Entry 1FW9 (X-ray diffraction, 1.40 A resolution); this record covers chain A.

Chain A:
Molecule: Chorismate lyase
Organism: Escherichia coli
Notes: EC 4.-.-.-; fragment: complete enzyme; engineered mutation(s): DOUBLE MUTANT C14S,C81S
UniProtKB: P26602 (UBIC_ECOLI); residues 1-164 here = UniProt positions 1-164
Sequence (164 residues; row label = number of the first residue in the row):
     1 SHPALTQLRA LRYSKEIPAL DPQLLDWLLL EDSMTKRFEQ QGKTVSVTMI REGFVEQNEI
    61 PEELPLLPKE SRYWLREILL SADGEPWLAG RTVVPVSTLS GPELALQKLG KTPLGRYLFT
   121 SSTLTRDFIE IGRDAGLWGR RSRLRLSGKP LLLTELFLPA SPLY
Sequence notes: conflict S14 (Cys in P26602), S81 (Cys in P26602)
Small-molecule neighbours: P-hydroxybenzoic acid (PHB): S33, M34, T35, V47, R76, I78, L80, L88, G90, T92, T112, P113, L114, L153, E155

Summary:
Chain A binds P-hydroxybenzoic acid.
Chain A is Chorismate lyase (Escherichia coli); the structure, Chorismate lyase with bound product, was
determined by X-ray diffraction together with 1G81 and 1G1B from the same study.
